1GRR - chain A; structure by X-ray diffraction, 2.90 A resolution.

[Chain A]
Name: Chloramphenicol 3-O phosphotransferase
Organism: Streptomyces venezuelae
UniProt: Q56148 (CPT_STRVL); residues 1-178 here = UniProt positions 1-178
Chain sequence (178 residues; row label = number of the first residue in the row):
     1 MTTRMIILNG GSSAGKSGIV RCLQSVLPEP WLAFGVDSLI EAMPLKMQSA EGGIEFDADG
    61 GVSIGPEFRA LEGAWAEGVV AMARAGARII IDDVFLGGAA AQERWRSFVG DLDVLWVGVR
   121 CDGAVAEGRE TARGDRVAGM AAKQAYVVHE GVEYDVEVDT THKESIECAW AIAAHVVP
Residues lining bound ligands: N-acetyl-P-nitrophenylserinol (CLC): Ser12, Val36, Asp37, Ile40, Ile54, Phe56, Val62, Ile64, Phe68, Asp93, Val94, Leu96, Arg136, Met140, Gln144
What the authors report for this chain:
  - catalytic residues: Asp37, Arg136 (citing earlier work)

[In short]
Chain A binds N-acetyl-P-nitrophenylserinol. From the paper: catalytic residues Asp37 and Arg136.
Chain A is Chloramphenicol 3-O phosphotransferase (Streptomyces venezuelae); the structure, CHLORAMPHENICOL
PHOSPHOTRANSFERASE IN COMPLEX WITH 2-Nac-CHLORAMPHENICOL FROM STREPTOMYCES VENEZUELAE, was determined by X-ray
diffraction together with 1GRQ from the same study.
